Entry 8TFB (electron microscopy, 2.99 A resolution); this record covers chains L and O of the 12 polymer chains in the assembly.

# Chain L (and O)
Name: Glutamine synthetase
Organism: Methanosarcina mazei
Notes: EC 6.3.1.2; chain O of this document is another copy of the same molecule, construct and numbering; everything in this record applies to it too
UniProtKB: Q8PY99 (GLNA1_METMA); numbering as in UniProt (aligned over 1-447)
Chain sequence (467 residues; row label = number of the first residue in the row; numbers below 1 keep their minus sign (Met-19 is residue -19)):
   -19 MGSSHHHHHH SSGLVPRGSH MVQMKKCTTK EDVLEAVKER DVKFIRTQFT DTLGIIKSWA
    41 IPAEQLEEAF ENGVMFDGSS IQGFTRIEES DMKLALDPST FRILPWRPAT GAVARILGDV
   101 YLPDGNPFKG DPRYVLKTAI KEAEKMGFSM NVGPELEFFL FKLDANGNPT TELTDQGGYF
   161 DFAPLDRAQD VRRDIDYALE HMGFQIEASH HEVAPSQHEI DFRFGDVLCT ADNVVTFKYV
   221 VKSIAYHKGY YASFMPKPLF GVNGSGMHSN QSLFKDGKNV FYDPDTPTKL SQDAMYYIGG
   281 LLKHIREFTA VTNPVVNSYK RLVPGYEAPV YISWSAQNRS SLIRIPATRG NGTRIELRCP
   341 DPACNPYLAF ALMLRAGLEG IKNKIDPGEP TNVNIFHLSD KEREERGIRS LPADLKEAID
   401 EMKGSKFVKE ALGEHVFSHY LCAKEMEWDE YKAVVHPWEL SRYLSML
Disordered / not traced: -19 to 4
Differences from the reference sequence: initiating methionine (-19); expression tag (-18 to 0)
Ion coordination: Mg2+: Glu137, Glu192, Glu199
Curated features (UniProtKB/Swiss-Prot):
  - binding site (Mg(2+)): Glu135, Glu137, Glu192, Glu199, His248, Glu336
  - binding site (ATP): Glu187, Ser252, Arg319, Arg324
  - binding site (L-glutamate): Asn243, Gly244, Arg301, Glu307, Arg319, Arg338
Reported in the primary citation:
  - catalytic residues: Asp57 (citing earlier work)
  - mutagenesis - D57A, F204A, E307A, R319A: decreased catalytic activity

# How chain L and chain O interact
Pairs across the interface (45; chain L residue first):
  Lys142(L) - Asn146(O)  hydrogen bond (side chain-backbone)
  Tyr159(L) - Lys37(O)  hydrogen bond (backbone-side chain)
  Tyr159(L) - Asp57(O)  hydrogen bond
  Tyr159(L) - Ser60(O)
  Phe160(L) - Lys37(O)
  Phe160(L) - Ser38(O)  hydrogen bond (backbone-backbone)
  Phe160(L) - Trp39(O)  hydrophobic
  Asp161(L) - Ile35(O)
  Asp161(L) - Ile36(O)
  Asp161(L) - Lys37(O)  salt bridge
  Phe162(L) - Arg26(O)
  Phe162(L) - Ile36(O)
  Phe162(L) - Ser38(O)
  Phe162(L) - Tyr219(O)  hydrophobic
  Leu165(L) - Lys222(O)
  Leu165(L) - Tyr226(O)
  Leu165(L) - His227(O)
  Asp166(L) - Tyr226(O)
  Gln169(L) - Trp86(O)
  Gln169(L) - Ser223(O)
  Gln169(L) - His227(O)
  Asp170(L) - His227(O)  salt bridge
  Arg173(L) - Phe24(O)
  Arg173(L) - Pro88(O)
  Asp176(L) - Phe24(O)
  Tyr177(L) - Lys23(O)
  Tyr177(L) - Phe24(O)  hydrophobic
  Tyr177(L) - Thr90(O)
  Glu180(L) - Glu44(O)
  Ile186(L) - Pro42(O)
  Ile186(L) - Gln45(O)
  Glu187(L) - Pro42(O)
  Ala188(L) - Trp39(O)
  Ala188(L) - Ala40(O)
  Ser189(L) - Trp39(O)
  Ser189(L) - Ala40(O)  hydrogen bond (backbone-backbone)
  His190(L) - Trp39(O)
  Val193(L) - Arg66(O)
  Glu307(L) - Arg66(O)  salt bridge
  Gln317(L) - Glu69(O)
  Arg319(L) - Glu69(O)
  Arg324(L) - Glu69(O)
  Arg324(L) - Asp71(O)  salt bridge
  Pro326(L) - Asp71(O)
  Ala327(L) - Asp71(O)  hydrogen bond (backbone-side chain)
Other interface residues (no listed pair), chain L (28 interface residues in all): Asp174, Arg203, Thr328
Other interface residues (no listed pair), chain O (33 interface residues in all): Ile41, Met55, Ser59, Ile67, Glu68, Val93, Pro103

# Summary
28 residues of chain L face 33 of chain O across their interface, with 6 hydrogen bonds and 4 salt bridges.
Among the polar pairs are Asp161(L)-Lys37(O), Asp170(L)-His227(O) and Glu307(L)-Arg66(O). The paper reports
the catalytic residue Asp57(L); D57A, F204A and E307A of chain L, among others, reduce catalytic activity.
Chain L and chain O are both Glutamine synthetase (Methanosarcina mazei); the structure, Cryo-EM structure of
the Methanosarcina mazei apo glutamin synthetase structure: dodecameric form, was determined by electron
microscopy, deposited together with 8TFC, 8TFK, 8TGE and 8UFJ.
